Entry 8SKZ (electron microscopy, 3.50 A resolution); this record covers chains C and K of the 11 polymer chains in the assembly.

== Chain C ==
Molecule: Histone H2A
Source organism: Xenopus laevis
UniProt: Q6AZJ8 (Q6AZJ8_XENLA); residues 0-129 here correspond to UniProt positions 1-130 (UniProt number = residue number + 1)
Amino-acid sequence (133 residues; row label = number of the first residue in the row; numbers below 1 keep their minus sign (Ser-3 is residue -3)):
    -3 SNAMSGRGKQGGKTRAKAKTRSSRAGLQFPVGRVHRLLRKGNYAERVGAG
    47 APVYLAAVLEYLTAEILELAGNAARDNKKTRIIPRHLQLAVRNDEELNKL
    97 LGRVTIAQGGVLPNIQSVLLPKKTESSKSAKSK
Disordered / not traced: -3 to 9, 121-129
Construct notes: expression tag (-3 to -1)

== Chain K ==
Molecule: 192-nt DNA strand
Sequence (192 nucleotides; numbered 7 to 198; the number before each row is that of its first residue):
     7 CTGTTCAATACATGCACAGGATGTATATATCTGACACGTGCCTGGAGACT
    57 AGGGAGTAATCCCCTTGGCGGTTAAAACGCGGGGGACAGCGCGTACGTGC
   107 GTTTAAGCGGTGCTAGAGCTGTCTACGACCAATTGAGCGGCCTCGGCACC
   157 GGGATTCTCCAGAGGCCTATTGGATTGGAAGTACAGGTTTTC
Disordered / not traced: 7-16, 175-198

== How chain C and chain K interact ==
Contacting residue pairs (10):
  Arg11(C) - DG53(K)  hydrogen bond to the sugar
  Ala12(C) - DA54(K)  phosphate contact
  Ala14(C) - DA52(K)  phosphate contact
  Ala14(C) - DG53(K)  phosphate contact
  Lys15(C) - DA52(K)  phosphate contact
  Lys15(C) - DG53(K)  hydrogen bond to the phosphate
  Arg17(C) - DA52(K)  salt bridge to the phosphate
  Arg32(C) - DG51(K)  salt bridge to the phosphate
  Arg77(C) - DC41(K)  sugar contact
  Arg77(C) - DA42(K)  salt bridge to the phosphate
Interface residues without a listed pair, chain C (13 interface residues in all): Thr10, Thr16, Arg20, Gly28, Arg29, Arg42
Interface residues without a listed pair, chain K (7 interface residues in all): DG60

== Overview ==
13 residues of chain C face 7 of chain K across their interface, with 2 hydrogen bonds and 3 salt bridges.
Polar pairs include Arg11(C)-DG53(K), Lys15(C)-DG53(K) and Arg17(C)-DA52(K).
Chain C is Histone H2A (Xenopus laevis) and chain K is a 192-nt DNA strand; the structure, Cryo-EM structure
of DDM1-HELLS chimera bound to the nucleosome, was determined by electron microscopy.
